Entry 6S3S (electron microscopy, 4.10 A resolution (low resolution: residue-level contacts below are approximate; hydrogen-bond / salt-bridge calls are withheld)); this record covers chains G and H of the 10 polymer chains in the assembly.

Chain G (and H):
Protein: Flagellar biosynthetic protein FliQ
Source organism: Vibrio mimicus CAIM 602
Notes: chain H of this document is another copy of the same molecule, construct and numbering; everything in this record applies to it too
UniProt: A0A1D8S9F5 (A0A1D8S9F5_VIBMI); residues 1-89 here = UniProt positions 1-89
Sequence (89 residues; numbered 1 to 89; the number before each row is that of its first residue):
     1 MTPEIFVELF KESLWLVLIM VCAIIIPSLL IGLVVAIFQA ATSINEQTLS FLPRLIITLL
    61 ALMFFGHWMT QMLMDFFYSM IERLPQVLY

How chain G and chain H interact:
Residue-residue contacts - 17 pairs, chain G then chain H:
  Ile-44(G) / Ala-36(H)
  Ile-44(G) / Ile-37(H)
  Asn-45(G) / Asn-45(H)
  Glu-46(G) / Gly-32(H)
  Glu-46(G) / Leu-33(H)
  Glu-46(G) / Ala-36(H)
  Leu-49(G) / Leu-29(H)
  Leu-49(G) / Leu-33(H)
  Leu-52(G) / Ile-25(H)
  Leu-52(G) / Leu-29(H)
  Leu-55(G) / Val-21(H)
  Ile-56(G) / Leu-18(H)
  Leu-59(G) / Leu-14(H)
  Leu-59(G) / Val-17(H)
  Leu-59(G) / Leu-18(H)
  Leu-60(G) / Leu-18(H)
  Met-63(G) / Lys-11(H)
Other interface residues (no listed pair), chain G (16 interface residues in all): Thr-48, Leu-62, Gly-66, His-67, Thr-70, Met-74
Other interface residues (no listed pair), chain H (17 interface residues in all): Pro-3, Val-7, Ile-26, Gln-47, Arg-54

Overview:
Chain G and chain H form an interface of 16 and 17 residues respectively.
Both chains are Flagellar biosynthetic protein FliQ (Vibrio mimicus CAIM 602). Entry 6S3S (Structure of the
FliPQR complex from the flagellar type 3 secretion system of Vibrio mimicus) was determined by electron
microscopy (same publication as 6S3L and 6S3R).
